PDB entry 1C7F | X-ray diffraction, 2.00 A resolution | chain A

== Chain A ==
Protein: Flavodoxin
Organism: Desulfovibrio vulgaris
Reference sequence: P00323 (FLAV_DESVH); numbering as in UniProt (aligned over 2-148)
Amino-acid sequence (147 residues; row label = number of the first residue in the row):
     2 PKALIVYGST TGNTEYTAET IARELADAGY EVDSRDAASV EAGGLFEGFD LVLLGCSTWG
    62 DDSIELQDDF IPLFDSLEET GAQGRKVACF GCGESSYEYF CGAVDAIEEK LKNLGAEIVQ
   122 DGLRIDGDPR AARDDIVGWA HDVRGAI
Differences from the reference sequence: engineered mutation E95 (Asp in P00323)
Residues lining bound ligands: FMN (flavin mononucleotide): G9, S10, T11, T12, G13, N14, T15, E16, S58, T59, W60, G61, D62, S64, Q68, C93, G94, E95, Y98, Y100, F101, C102

== Overview ==
Bound to chain A: flavin mononucleotide.
Chain A is Flavodoxin (Desulfovibrio vulgaris); the structure, D95E oxidized flavodoxin mutant from D.
vulgaris, was determined by X-ray diffraction together with 1C7E, 1AKQ, 1AKU and 1AKV from the same study.
